7JG5 - chains b and d of the 20 polymer chains in the assembly; structure by electron microscopy, 3.40 A resolution.

[Chain b]
Name: ATP synthase subunit b
Source organism: Mycolicibacterium smegmatis
UniProtKB: A0A0D6IV98 (A0A0D6IV98_MYCSM); residue numbers follow UniProt; this construct covers 1-170
Amino-acid sequence (170 residues; each row starts with the number of its first residue):
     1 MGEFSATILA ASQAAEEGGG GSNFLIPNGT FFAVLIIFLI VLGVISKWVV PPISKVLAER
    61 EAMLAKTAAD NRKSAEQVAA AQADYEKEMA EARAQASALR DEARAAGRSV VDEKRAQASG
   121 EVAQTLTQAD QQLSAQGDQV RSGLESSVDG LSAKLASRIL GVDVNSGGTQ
Unresolved in the structure: 1-19, 165-170

[Chain d]
Name: ATP synthase subunit b-delta
Source organism: Mycolicibacterium smegmatis
UniProtKB: A0R203 (ATPFD_MYCS2); numbering as in UniProt (aligned over 1-445)
Amino-acid sequence (445 residues; each row starts with the number of its first residue):
     1 MSIFIGQLIG FAVIAFIIVK WVVPPVRTLM RNQQEAVRAA LAESAEAAKK LADADAMHAK
    61 ALADAKAESE KVTEEAKQDS ERIAAQLSEQ AGSEAERIKA QGAQQIQLMR QQLIRQLRTG
   121 LGAEAVNKAA EIVRAHVADP QAQSATVDRF LSELEQMAPS SVVIDTAATS RLRAASRQSL
   181 AALVEKFDSV AGGLDADGLT NLADELASVA KLLLSETALN KHLAEPTDDS APKVRLLERL
   241 LSDKVSATTL DLLRTAVSNR WSTESNLIDA VEHTARLALL KRAEIAGEVD EVEEQLFRFG
   301 RVLDAEPRLS ALLSDYTTPA EGRVALLDKA LTGRPGVNQT AAALLSQTVG LLRGERADEA
   361 VIDLAELAVS RRGEVVAHVS AAAELSDAQR TRLTEVLSRI YGRPVSVQLH VDPELLGGLS
   421 ITVGDEVIDG SIASRLAAAQ TGLPD
Unresolved in the structure: 166-171, 256-259, 286-287, 332-336, 445

[How chain b and chain d interact]
Residue-residue contacts (61; chain b residue first):
  R60(b) - V37(d)
  M63(b) - S44(d)  hydrogen bond
  T67(b) - E43(d)
  T67(b) - S44(d)
  S74(b) - K50(d)
  S74(b) - L51(d)  hydrogen bond (side chain-backbone)
  S74(b) - A54(d)
  Q77(b) - A54(d)
  V78(b) - M57(d)  hydrophobic
  A81(b) - H58(d)
  A81(b) - A61(d)
  Y85(b) - A61(d)
  Y85(b) - D64(d)
  Y85(b) - A65(d)
  M89(b) - E68(d)
  M89(b) - S69(d)
  M89(b) - V72(d)  hydrophobic
  A92(b) - S69(d)
  A96(b) - V72(d)  hydrophobic
  A96(b) - A76(d)  hydrophobic
  L99(b) - A76(d)
  L99(b) - S80(d)
  A103(b) - S80(d)
  R104(b) - L87(d)
  G107(b) - L87(d)
  V111(b) - L87(d)
  V111(b) - A91(d)  hydrophobic
  K114(b) - A95(d)
  R115(b) - E94(d)  salt bridge
  A118(b) - A95(d)  hydrophobic
  A118(b) - I98(d)  hydrophobic
  E121(b) - K99(d)  salt bridge
  V122(b) - I98(d)
  V122(b) - K99(d)
  T125(b) - I106(d)
  L126(b) - Q105(d)
  L126(b) - I106(d)  hydrophobic
  L126(b) - M109(d)  hydrophobic
  A129(b) - I106(d)  hydrophobic
  L133(b) - L113(d)
  V140(b) - L117(d)  hydrophobic
  L144(b) - L121(d)
  V148(b) - L121(d)  hydrophobic
  V148(b) - E124(d)
  V148(b) - A125(d)
  D149(b) - K128(d)  salt bridge
  S152(b) - A125(d)  hydrogen bond (side chain-backbone)
  S152(b) - K128(d)  hydrogen bond (side chain-backbone)
  S152(b) - A129(d)  hydrogen bond (side chain-backbone)
  L155(b) - V126(d)  hydrophobic
  L155(b) - A129(d)  hydrophobic
  A156(b) - A129(d)
  A156(b) - I132(d)  hydrophobic
  R158(b) - R435(d)
  I159(b) - V133(d)  hydrophobic
  I159(b) - R435(d)
  I159(b) - L436(d)  hydrophobic
  L160(b) - H136(d)
  L160(b) - R149(d)  hydrogen bond (backbone-side chain)
  V162(b) - R149(d)
  V164(b) - I132(d)  hydrophobic
Also at the interface, not in a pair above, chain b (48 interface residues in all): D70, K73, D84, E88, R93, R100, R108, V110, G137, R141, L151
Also at the interface, not in a pair above, chain d (49 interface residues in all): A40, A47, K77, D79, I83, G102, R110, V137, I432, A439

[Overview]
The interface between chain b and chain d involves 48 residues on one side and 49 on the other, with 6
hydrogen bonds and 3 salt bridges. Polar contacts include R115(b)-E94(d), E121(b)-K99(d) and D149(b)-K128(d).
Here chain b is ATP synthase subunit b and chain d is ATP synthase subunit b-delta, both from
Mycolicibacterium smegmatis. Entry 7JG5 (Cryo-EM structure of bedaquiline-free Mycobacterium smegmatis ATP
synthase rotational state 1) was determined by electron microscopy, deposited together with 7JG6, 7JG7, 7JG8,
7JG9, 7JGA, 7JGB and 7JGC.
